Entry 5O6V (electron microscopy, 3.90 A resolution); this record covers chains C and F of the 10 polymer chains in the assembly.

Chain C:
Name: Envelope protein
Organism: Tick-borne encephalitis virus (strain Hypr)
UniProtKB: Q01299 (POLG_TBEVH); residues 1-496 here correspond to UniProt positions 281-776 (UniProt number = residue number + 280)
Chain sequence (496 residues; each row starts with the number of its first residue):
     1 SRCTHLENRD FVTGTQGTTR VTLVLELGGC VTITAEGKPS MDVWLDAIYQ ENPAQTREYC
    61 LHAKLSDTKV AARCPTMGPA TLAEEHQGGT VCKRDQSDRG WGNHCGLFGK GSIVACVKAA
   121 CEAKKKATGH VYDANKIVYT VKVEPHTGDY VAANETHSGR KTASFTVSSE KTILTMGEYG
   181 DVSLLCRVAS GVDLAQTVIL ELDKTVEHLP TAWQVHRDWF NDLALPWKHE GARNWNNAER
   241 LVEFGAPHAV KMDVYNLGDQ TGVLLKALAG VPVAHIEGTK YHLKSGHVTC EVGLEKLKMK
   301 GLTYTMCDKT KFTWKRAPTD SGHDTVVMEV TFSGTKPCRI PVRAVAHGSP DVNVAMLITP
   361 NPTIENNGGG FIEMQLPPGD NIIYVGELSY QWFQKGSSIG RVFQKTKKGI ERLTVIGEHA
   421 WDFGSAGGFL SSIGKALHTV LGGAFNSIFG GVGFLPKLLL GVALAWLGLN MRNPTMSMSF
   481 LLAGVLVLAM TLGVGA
Not modelled in the structure: 493-496
Disulfide bonds: Cys3-Cys30, Cys60-Cys121, Cys74-Cys105, Cys92-Cys116, Cys186-Cys290, Cys307-Cys338
Covalent attachments: N-acetylglucosamine (NAG) linked to Asn154

Chain F:
Name: Small envelope protein M
Organism: Tick-borne encephalitis virus (strain Hypr)
UniProtKB: Q01299 (POLG_TBEVH); residues 1-75 here correspond to UniProt positions 206-280 (UniProt number = residue number + 205)
Chain sequence (75 residues; each row starts with the number of its first residue):
     1 SVLIPSHAQG ELTGRGHKWL EGDSLRTHLT RVEGWVWKNR LLALAMVTVV WLTLESVVTR
    61 VAVLVVLLCL APVYA
Not modelled in the structure: 1, 73-75

Interface between chain C and chain F:
Residue-residue contacts (10; chain C residue first):
  Asp222(C) with Lys38(F), salt bridge
  Ala246(C) with His17(F)
  Leu257(C) with Trp19(F), hydrophobic
  Lys266(C) with Val2(F), hydrogen bond (side chain-backbone); Leu3(F)
  Phe449(C) with Leu42(F), hydrophobic
  Pro456(C) with Ala71(F), hydrophobic
  Leu459(C) with Leu67(F), hydrophobic; Leu70(F), hydrophobic
  Leu467(C) with Thr53(F)
Other interface residues (no listed pair), chain C (13 interface residues in all): Tyr255, Ala267, Ser447, Leu460, Met471
Other interface residues (no listed pair), chain F (13 interface residues in all): Asn39, Leu41, Val49

In short:
Chain C and chain F each contribute 13 residues to their interface, with 1 hydrogen bond and 1 salt bridge.
Among the polar pairs are Asp222(C)-Lys38(F) and Lys266(C)-Val2(F).
Chain C is Envelope protein and chain F is Small envelope protein M, both from Tick-borne encephalitis virus
(strain Hypr); the structure, The cryo-EM structure of Tick-borne encephalitis virus complexed with Fab
fragment of neutralizing antibody 19/1786, was determined by electron microscopy (same publication as 5O6A).
